8Y3R - chains C and E of the 9 polymer chains in the assembly; structure by electron microscopy, 3.48 A resolution.

# Chain C
Molecule: B646L
Organism: African swine fever virus
UniProtKB: Q5IZK2 (Q5IZK2_ASF); residues 1-646 here = UniProt positions 1-646
Chain sequence (693 residues; numbered -46 to 646; the number before each row is that of its first residue; numbers below 1 keep their minus sign (Met-46 is residue -46)):
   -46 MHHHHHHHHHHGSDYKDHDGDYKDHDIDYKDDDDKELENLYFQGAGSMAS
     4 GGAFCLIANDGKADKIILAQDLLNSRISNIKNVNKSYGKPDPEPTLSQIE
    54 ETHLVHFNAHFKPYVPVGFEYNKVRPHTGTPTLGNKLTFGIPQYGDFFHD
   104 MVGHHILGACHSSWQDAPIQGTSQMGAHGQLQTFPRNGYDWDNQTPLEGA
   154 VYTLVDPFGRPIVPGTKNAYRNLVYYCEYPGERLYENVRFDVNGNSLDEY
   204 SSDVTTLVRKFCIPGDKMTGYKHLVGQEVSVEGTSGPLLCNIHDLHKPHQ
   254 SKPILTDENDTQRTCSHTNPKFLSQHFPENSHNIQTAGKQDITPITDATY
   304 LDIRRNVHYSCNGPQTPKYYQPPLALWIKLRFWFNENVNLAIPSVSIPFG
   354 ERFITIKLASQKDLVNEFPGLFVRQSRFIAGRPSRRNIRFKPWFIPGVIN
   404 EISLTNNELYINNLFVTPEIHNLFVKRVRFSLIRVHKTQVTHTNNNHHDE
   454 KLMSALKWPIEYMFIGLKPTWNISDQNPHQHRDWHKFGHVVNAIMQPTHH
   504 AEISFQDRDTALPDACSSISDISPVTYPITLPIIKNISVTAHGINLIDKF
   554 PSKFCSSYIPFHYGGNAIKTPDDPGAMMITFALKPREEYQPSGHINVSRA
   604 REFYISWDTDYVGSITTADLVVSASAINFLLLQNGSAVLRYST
Not modelled in the structure: -46 to 70, 249-303, 420-462, 584-605, 628-646
Differences from the reference sequence: initiating methionine (-46); expression tag (-45 to 0)

# Chain E
Molecule: Heavy chain of H3
Organism: Sus scrofa
Chain sequence (122 residues; numbered 1 to 122; the number before each row is that of its first residue):
     1 QEKLVESGGGLVQPGGSLILSCVGSGFTFITYEINWVRQAPGKGLEWLAV
    51 VSKIGDRTYYAHSVRGRLTISRDNSQNTAYLQMNSLRTEDTARYYCVRAW
   101 CATTCLPGDIMDLWGPGVGVIV
Disulfides: Cys22-Cys96, Cys101-Cys105

# How chain C and chain E interact
Contacting residue pairs - 6 pairs, chain C then chain E:
  Gly141(C) - Ala102(E)
  Pro149(C) - Trp100(E)  hydrophobic
  Glu151(C) - Lys53(E)  salt bridge
  Glu151(C) - Cys101(E)
  Gly152(C) - Cys101(E)  hydrogen bond (backbone-backbone)
  Val154(C) - Thr103(E)
Other interface residues (no listed pair), chain C (6 interface residues in all): Asn140
Other interface residues (no listed pair), chain E (6 interface residues in all): Cys105

# Overview
The chain C/chain E interface involves 6 residues from each chain, with 1 hydrogen bond and 1 salt bridge.
Polar pairs include Glu151(C)-Lys53(E) and Gly152(C)-Cys101(E).
Chain C is B646L (African swine fever virus) and chain E is Heavy chain of H3 (Sus scrofa); the structure,
ASFV p72 in complex with Fab H3, was determined by electron microscopy (same publication as 8ZL9, 8Y3O, 8Y3P
and 8Y3Q).
